PDB entry 9GXA | electron microscopy, 4.01 A resolution (low resolution: residue-level contacts below are approximate; hydrogen-bond / salt-bridge calls are withheld) | chains C and I of the 10 polymer chains in the assembly

# Chain C
Name: Histone H3-like centromeric protein A
Source organism: Homo sapiens
UniProt: P49450 (CENPA_HUMAN); numbering as in UniProt (aligned over 2-140)
Amino-acid sequence (139 residues; row label = number of the first residue in the row):
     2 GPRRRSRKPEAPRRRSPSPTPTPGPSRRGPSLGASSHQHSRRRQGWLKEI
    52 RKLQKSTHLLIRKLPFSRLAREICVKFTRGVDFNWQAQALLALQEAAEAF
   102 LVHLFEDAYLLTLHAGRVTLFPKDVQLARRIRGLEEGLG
Unresolved in the structure: 2-57, 135-140
Swiss-Prot annotation at these positions:
  - region: Gln39 to Leu54 (Important for flexibility of DNA ends that protrude from nucleosomes)
  - modified residue: Gly2 (N,N,N-trimethylglycine), Ser7 (Phosphoserine), Ser17 (Phosphoserine), Ser19 (Phosphoserine), Ser27 (Phosphoserine), Ser68 (Phosphoserine)
What the authors report for this chain:
  - self-association interface (contacts with another copy of this molecule): His115, Arg118, Asp125

# Chain I
Molecule: 147 bp human alpha-satellite DNA
Source organism: Homo sapiens
Sequence (147 nucleotides; numbered -73 to 73; the number before each row is that of its first residue; numbers below 1 keep their minus sign (DA-73 is residue -73)):
   -73 ATCAAATATCCACCTGCAGATTCTACCAAAAGTGTATTTGGAAACTGCTC
   -23 CATCAAAAGGCATGTTCAGCTCTGTGAGTGAAACTCCATCATCACAAAGA
    27 ATATTCTGAGAATGCTTCCGTTTGCCTTTTATATGAACTTCCTCGAT
Unresolved in the structure: -73 to -50, 63-73

# How chain C and chain I interact
Pairs across the interface (7):
  Arg63(C) with DA-12(I)
  Lys64(C) with DA-12(I)
  Leu65(C) with DC-13(I); DA-12(I)
  Pro66(C) with DC-13(I)
  Arg69(C) with DC-13(I)
  Asn85(C) with DC-4(I)
Also at the interface, not in a pair above, chain C (7 interface residues in all): Thr120
Also at the interface, not in a pair above, chain I (4 interface residues in all): DC-24

# Overview
7 residues of chain C face 4 of chain I across their interface. The paper reports a self-association interface
involving His115(C), Arg118(C) and Asp125(C).
Here chain C is Histone H3-like centromeric protein A and chain I is 147 bp human alpha-satellite DNA, both
from Homo sapiens. Entry 9GXA (CENP-A/H4 di-tetrasome assembled on alpha-satellite DNA) was determined by
electron microscopy.
